PDB entry 5FW6 | X-ray diffraction, 1.30 A resolution | chain A

[Chain A]
Molecule: Transthyretin
Organism: Homo sapiens
UniProtKB: P02766 (TTHY_HUMAN); residues 1-127 here correspond to UniProt positions 21-147 (UniProt number = residue number + 20)
Sequence (127 residues; numbered 1 to 127; the number before each row is that of its first residue):
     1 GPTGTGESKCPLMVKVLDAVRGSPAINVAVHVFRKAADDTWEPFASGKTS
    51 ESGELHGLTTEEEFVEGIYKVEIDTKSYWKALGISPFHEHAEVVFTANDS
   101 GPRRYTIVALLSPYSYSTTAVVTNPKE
Disordered / not traced: 1-9, 126-127
Construct notes: engineered mutation Val-108 (Ala128 in P02766)
Swiss-Prot annotation at these positions:
  - binding site (L-thyroxine): Lys-15, Glu-54, Ser-117
  - modified residue: Cys-10 (Sulfocysteine), Glu-42 (4-carboxyglutamate), Ser-52 (Phosphoserine)
  - glycosylation: Asn-98 (N-linked (GlcNAc...) asparagine)
What the authors report for this chain:
  - mutagenesis - A108V, T119M (C_m_ = 6.0 M): increased stability in response to urea
  - mutagenesis - V30M (30.6 +/- 6.4%): decreased stability
  - mutagenesis - A108V: abolished binding to T4
  - contacts within the chain: Thr-106/Val-108, Val-108/Leu-110
  - self-association interface (contacts with another copy of this molecule); pairs are residue here / residue on that copy: Val-108/Leu-17
  - conformationally variable residues (order/disorder transition): Ala-36 to Thr-40, Asn-98 to Arg-104

[In short]
Curated annotation (UniProt) lists 3 L-thyroxine-binding residues. The paper reports that A108V and T119M
increase stability in response to urea; conformational variability at Ala-36 and Asn-98.
Chain A is Transthyretin (Homo sapiens); the structure, Structure of human transthyretin mutant A108V, was
determined by X-ray diffraction together with 5FO2 from the same study.
